PDB entry 3PL6 | X-ray diffraction, 2.55 A resolution | chains A and B of the 4 polymer chains in the assembly

Chain A:
Name: MHC class II HLA-DQ-alpha chain
Organism: Homo sapiens
UniProt: Q30066 (Q30066_HUMAN); residues -2 to 191 here correspond to UniProt positions 1-194 (UniProt number = residue number + 3)
Sequence (194 residues; row label = number of the first residue in the row; numbers below 1 keep their minus sign (Glu-2 is residue -2)):
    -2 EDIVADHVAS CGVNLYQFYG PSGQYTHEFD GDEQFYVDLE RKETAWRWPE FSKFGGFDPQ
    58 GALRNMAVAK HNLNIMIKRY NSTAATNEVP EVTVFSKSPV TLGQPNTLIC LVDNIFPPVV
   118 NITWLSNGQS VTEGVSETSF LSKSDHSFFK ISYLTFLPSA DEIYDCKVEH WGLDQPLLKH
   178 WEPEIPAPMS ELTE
Unresolved in the structure: -2, 181-191
Disulfide bonds: Cys107-Cys163
Glycans and other covalent adducts: N-acetylglucosamine (NAG) linked to Asn118

Chain B:
Name: MHC class II HLA-DQ-beta chain
Organism: Homo sapiens
UniProt: Q67AJ6 (Q67AJ6_HUMAN); residues -1 to 198 here correspond to UniProt positions 31-230 (UniProt number = residue number + 32)
Sequence (202 residues; each row starts with the number of its first residue; numbers below 1 keep their minus sign (Glu-1 is residue -1)):
    -1 EGRDSPEDFV YQFKGLCYFT NGTERVRGVT RHIYNREEYV RFDSDVGVYR AVTPQGRPVA
    59 EYWNSQKEVL EGARASVDRV CRHNYEVAYR GILQRRVEPT VTISPSRTEA LNHHNLLICS
   119 VTDFYPSQIK VRWFRNDQEE TAGVVSTPLI RNGDWTFQIL VMLEMTPQRG DVYTCHVEHP
   179 SLQSPITVEW RAQSESAQSK VD
Unresolved in the structure: -1 to 2, 105-112, 192-200
Disulfide bonds: Cys15-Cys79, Cys117-Cys173
Glycans and other covalent adducts: N-acetylglucosamine (NAG) linked to Asn19
Sequence notes: expression tag (199-200)

How chain A and chain B interact:
Pairs across the interface (126; chain A residue first):
  Ile0(A) - Tyr16(B)  hydrophobic
  Ile0(A) - Arg25(B)
  Val1(A) - Thr18(B)
  Ala2(A) - Tyr16(B)  hydrophobic
  Ala2(A) - Phe17(B)
  Ala2(A) - Thr18(B)
  Asp3(A) - Phe17(B)  hydrogen bond (backbone-backbone)
  Asp3(A) - Thr18(B)
  Asp3(A) - Asn19(B)  hydrogen bond (side chain-backbone)
  His4(A) - Cys15(B)
  His4(A) - Tyr16(B)
  His4(A) - Phe17(B)  hydrogen bond (backbone-backbone)
  His4(A) - Leu91(B)
  Val5(A) - Cys15(B)
  Val5(A) - Tyr16(B)  hydrophobic
  Ala6(A) - Gly13(B)
  Ala6(A) - Leu14(B)
  Ala6(A) - Cys15(B)  hydrogen bond (backbone-backbone)
  Ala6(A) - Tyr87(B)
  Ser7(A) - Gly13(B)
  Ser7(A) - Leu14(B)
  Cys8(A) - Gly13(B)  hydrogen bond (backbone-backbone)
  Cys8(A) - Cys15(B)  hydrogen bond
  Cys8(A) - Val78(B)  hydrophobic
  Cys8(A) - Asn82(B)
  Cys8(A) - Tyr87(B)
  Gly9(A) - Phe11(B)
  Gly9(A) - Lys12(B)
  Gly9(A) - Gly13(B)  hydrogen bond (backbone-backbone)
  Val10(A) - Phe11(B)
  Asn11(A) - Tyr9(B)
  Asn11(A) - Gln10(B)
  Asn11(A) - Phe11(B)  hydrogen bond (backbone-backbone)
  Leu12(A) - Val8(B)  hydrophobic
  Leu12(A) - Tyr9(B)
  Tyr13(A) - Val8(B)
  Tyr13(A) - Tyr9(B)  hydrogen bond (backbone-backbone)
  Gln14(A) - Asp6(B)  hydrogen bond
  Gln14(A) - Phe7(B)
  Gln14(A) - Val8(B)
  Phe15(A) - Asp6(B)  hydrogen bond (backbone-side chain)
  Phe15(A) - Phe7(B)  hydrogen bond (backbone-backbone)
  Tyr16(A) - Pro4(B)  hydrophobic
  Tyr16(A) - Asp6(B)  hydrogen bond (backbone-side chain)
  Phe26(A) - Tyr87(B)  hydrophobic
  Phe26(A) - Ile90(B)  hydrophobic
  Phe26(A) - Leu91(B)  hydrophobic
  Phe26(A) - Trp153(B)  hydrophobic
  Asp27(A) - Arg149(B)  hydrogen bond (backbone-side chain)
  Gly28(A) - Arg149(B)
  Asp29(A) - Tyr123(B)
  Asp29(A) - Arg149(B)  salt bridge
  Asp29(A) - Trp153(B)
  Glu30(A) - Trp153(B)  hydrogen bond (backbone-side chain)
  Gln31(A) - Tyr87(B)
  Gln31(A) - Ile90(B)
  Gln31(A) - Trp153(B)
  Trp45(A) - Gly151(B)
  Trp45(A) - Asp152(B)
  Trp45(A) - Trp153(B)
  Glu47(A) - Arg93(B)  salt bridge
  Phe48(A) - Ile90(B)
  Phe48(A) - Trp153(B)
  Lys50(A) - Val85(B)
  Lys50(A) - Ala86(B)
  Lys50(A) - Gly89(B)
  Lys50(A) - Ile90(B)
  Phe51(A) - Val85(B)
  Gly52(A) - Val85(B)
  Asn62(A) - Phe11(B)
  Ala66(A) - Tyr9(B)  hydrophobic
  Asn69(A) - Tyr9(B)  hydrogen bond
  Leu70(A) - Phe7(B)
  Leu70(A) - Tyr9(B)  hydrophobic
  Met73(A) - Tyr32(B)  hydrophobic
  Met73(A) - Tyr37(B)
  Ile74(A) - Phe7(B)  hydrophobic
  Ile74(A) - Tyr32(B)
  Arg76(A) - Gln53(B)
  Tyr77(A) - Tyr32(B)  hydrophobic
  Tyr77(A) - Glu35(B)  hydrogen bond
  Tyr77(A) - Tyr37(B)
  Tyr77(A) - Thr51(B)  hydrogen bond
  Tyr77(A) - Gln53(B)
  Ser79(A) - Phe7(B)
  Thr80(A) - Phe7(B)
  Thr80(A) - Tyr32(B)  hydrogen bond (backbone-side chain)
  Thr80(A) - Asn33(B)  hydrogen bond (backbone-side chain)
  Ala81(A) - Asp6(B)
  Ala81(A) - Phe7(B)  hydrophobic
  Ala81(A) - Asn33(B)
  Ala82(A) - Asp6(B)  hydrogen bond (backbone-backbone)
  Ala82(A) - Asn33(B)
  Glu85(A) - Arg34(B)  salt bridge
  Phe92(A) - Ile148(B)  hydrophobic
  Phe92(A) - Asn150(B)
  Phe92(A) - Gln156(B)
  Ser93(A) - Gln156(B)  hydrogen bond (backbone-side chain)
  Lys94(A) - Thr120(B)
  Lys94(A) - Asp121(B)  salt bridge
  Lys94(A) - Asp152(B)  salt bridge
  Lys94(A) - Thr154(B)
  Lys94(A) - Gln156(B)  hydrogen bond (backbone-side chain)
  Pro96(A) - Thr100(B)
  Pro96(A) - Ser118(B)
  Ile106(A) - Asn150(B)
  Phe113(A) - Val8(B)  hydrophobic
  Phe113(A) - Gln10(B)
  Phe113(A) - Asn33(B)
  Phe113(A) - Arg34(B)
  Pro114(A) - Asp6(B)
  Lys140(A) - Lys12(B)  hydrogen bond (backbone-side chain)
  Asp142(A) - Arg34(B)  salt bridge
  His143(A) - Gln10(B)  hydrogen bond (backbone-side chain)
  His143(A) - Lys12(B)  hydrogen bond
  His143(A) - Ile31(B)
  His143(A) - Arg34(B)
  Ser144(A) - Arg34(B)
  Phe145(A) - Gln10(B)
  Ile148(A) - Asn150(B)
  Ile148(A) - Gly151(B)
  Tyr150(A) - Asn150(B)  hydrogen bond (side chain-backbone)
  Tyr150(A) - Gly151(B)  hydrogen bond (side chain-backbone)
  Tyr150(A) - Asp152(B)  hydrogen bond (side chain-backbone)
  Trp168(A) - Ser3(B)
  Trp168(A) - Pro4(B)
Other interface residues (no listed pair), chain A (65 interface residues in all): His24, Asn84, Ser95, Pro115, Val116, Thr135, Ser139, Phe146
Other interface residues (no listed pair), chain B (55 interface residues in all): Glu5, Val27, Arg29, His30, Glu36, Asp41, Pro56, Val57

Overview:
The interface between chain A and chain B involves 65 residues on one side and 55 on the other; the contacts
include 29 hydrogen bonds and 6 salt bridges. Polar pairs include Asp29(A)-Arg149(B), Glu47(A)-Arg93(B) and
Glu85(A)-Arg34(B). N-acetylglucosamine is covalently linked to Asn118(A).
Here chain A is MHC class II HLA-DQ-alpha chain and chain B is MHC class II HLA-DQ-beta chain, both from Homo
sapiens. Entry 3PL6 (Structure of Autoimmune TCR Hy.1B11 in complex with HLA-DQ1 and MBP 85-99) was determined
by X-ray diffraction.
